7Y17 - chains B and D of the 5 polymer chains in the assembly; structure by X-ray diffraction, 3.39 A resolution.

== Chain B ==
Protein: Polynucleotide 5'-hydroxyl-kinase GRC3
Organism: Cyberlindnera jadinii
UniProtKB: A0A0H5C3P3 (A0A0H5C3P3_CYBJN); residue numbers follow UniProt; this construct covers 1-610
Chain sequence (610 residues; row label = number of the first residue in the row):
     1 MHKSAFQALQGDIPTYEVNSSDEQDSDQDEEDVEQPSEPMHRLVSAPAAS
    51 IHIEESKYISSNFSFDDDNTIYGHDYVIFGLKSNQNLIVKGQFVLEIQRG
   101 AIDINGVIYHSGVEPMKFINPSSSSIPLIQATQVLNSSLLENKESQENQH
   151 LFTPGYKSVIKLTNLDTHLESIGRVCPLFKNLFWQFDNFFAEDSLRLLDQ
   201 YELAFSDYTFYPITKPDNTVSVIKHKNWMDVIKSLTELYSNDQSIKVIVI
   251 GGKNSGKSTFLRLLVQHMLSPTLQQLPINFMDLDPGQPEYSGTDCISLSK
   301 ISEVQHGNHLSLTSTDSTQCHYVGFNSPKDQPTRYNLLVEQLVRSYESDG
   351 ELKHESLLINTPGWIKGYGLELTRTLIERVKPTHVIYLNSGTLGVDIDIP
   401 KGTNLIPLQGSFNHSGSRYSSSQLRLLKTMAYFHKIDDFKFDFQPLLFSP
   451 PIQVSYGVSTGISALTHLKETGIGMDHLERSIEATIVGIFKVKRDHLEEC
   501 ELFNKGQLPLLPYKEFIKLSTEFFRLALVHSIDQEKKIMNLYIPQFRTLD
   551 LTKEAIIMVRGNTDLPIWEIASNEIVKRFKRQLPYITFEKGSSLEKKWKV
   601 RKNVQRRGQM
Unresolved in the structure: 1-59, 133, 144-150, 188-202, 352, 392-393, 412-416, 501, 590, 599-610
Disulfides: C295-C320

== Chain D ==
Protein: LAS1 protein
Organism: Cyberlindnera jadinii
UniProtKB: A0A0H5CBH3 (A0A0H5CBH3_CYBJN); residue numbers follow UniProt; this construct covers 1-421
Chain sequence (421 residues; each row starts with the number of its first residue):
     1 MNSHPRLTPWKSSDEVVYLKGLFFPADREQISRDELYRQYEEAISLVEMY
    51 SSRTRVSHILQSTAHLFSALMMLESFEGGLDDTVRLTASMTIIRFVNGLL
   101 DPNQQSQFAIPLHLLAKKIDLPSLFVEFRHSATHDALPSLEMCKTCVDRA
   151 IDWVWDHYWDGVLSIVEPQVETDDLEESLIKELKDLFKQYRRIRRQNITK
   201 LYKFGDSTPEGKEYWTCIAGIKDHADMANFYNVMIERIVSNKLKWEHLRA
   251 LFEPMMNHFIHLKGWDFPLGLIDSMLSKNYEYSKFRGIDDTERAYLNDQE
   301 FKCAQKWIRWLAIEQIDRYDDVLVSKMIDTLGKTNHELNVELLEKLQSRF
   351 SADPVIKDKIQAKLTLIQRLSTDTKTKRMNNLEDIMSDLESLKKRAKVTP
   401 TLHIKSFESHPNWTPKPFGVI
Unresolved in the structure: 1-4, 78, 104-111, 163-175, 198-210, 279-302, 335-337, 368-397
Reported in the primary citation:
  - catalytic residues: R129, H130, H134

== How chain B and chain D interact ==
Residue-residue contacts (97; chain B residue first):
  L447(B) with W413(D); F418(D), hydrophobic
  F448(B) with P415(D), hydrophobic
  S449(B) with W413(D)
  P450(B) with S409(D); H410(D)
  P451(B) with E408(D); S409(D); H410(D), hydrogen bond (backbone-backbone); W413(D)
  I452(B) with F407(D), hydrophobic; E408(D)
  Q453(B) with S406(D), hydrogen bond (backbone-backbone); F407(D), hydrogen bond (backbone-backbone); E408(D), hydrogen bond (backbone-backbone); S409(D); H410(D), hydrogen bond (side chain-backbone)
  V454(B) with K405(D); S406(D), hydrogen bond (backbone-backbone); F407(D), hydrophobic
  S455(B) with I404(D); K405(D), hydrogen bond (side chain-backbone); S406(D)
  G461(B) with F407(D)
  I462(B) with F407(D), hydrophobic
  E470(B) with E48(D)
  G472(B) with S45(D); E48(D)
  I473(B) with S45(D); E48(D), hydrogen bond (backbone-side chain); M49(D), hydrophobic
  G474(B) with S45(D), hydrogen bond (backbone-side chain)
  H477(B) with S45(D); L46(D); M49(D)
  R480(B) with E15(D), salt bridge; M49(D); Y50(D); R53(D), hydrogen bond (backbone-side chain)
  S481(B) with M49(D); S52(D); R53(D)
  E483(B) with K11(D); R53(D)
  T485(B) with R53(D)
  L528(B) with F418(D), hydrophobic
  V529(B) with F418(D)
  H530(B) with K416(D), hydrogen bond (side chain-backbone); P417(D); F418(D), hydrogen bond (side chain-backbone); G419(D)
  S531(B) with I421(D)
  K536(B) with H403(D)
  I538(B) with I404(D); K405(D)
  R560(B) with R53(D)
  I567(B) with P5(D)
  I570(B) with F418(D), hydrophobic
  A571(B) with P5(D), hydrophobic
  L583(B) with K11(D); S13(D)
  P584(B) with K11(D); S12(D), hydrogen bond (backbone-backbone); P417(D); F418(D)
  Y585(B) with L7(D); T8(D), hydrogen bond (backbone-side chain); P9(D), hydrogen bond (side chain-backbone); W10(D); K11(D), hydrogen bond (backbone-backbone); R53(D), hydrogen bond
  I586(B) with P5(D); R6(D); L7(D), hydrophobic; T8(D), hydrogen bond (backbone-side chain)
  T587(B) with P5(D); R6(D), hydrogen bond (backbone-backbone); T8(D)
  S592(B) with Y158(D); V162(D)
  S593(B) with H157(D); Y158(D), hydrogen bond (backbone-backbone)
  L594(B) with I59(D); Y158(D)
  E595(B) with S57(D); I59(D); Y158(D)
  K596(B) with S57(D); H58(D)
  K597(B) with R55(D); S57(D); H58(D)
  W598(B) with H58(D); R94(D); N97(D); G98(D); D101(D)
Interface residues without a listed pair, chain B (48 interface residues in all): N540, Y542, F546, T548, E569, E589
Interface residues without a listed pair, chain D (45 interface residues in all): E42, V56

== Summary ==
48 residues of chain B face 45 of chain D across their interface; the contacts include 20 hydrogen bonds and 1
salt bridge. Polar pairs include R480(B)-E15(D), Q453(B)-H410(D) and S455(B)-K405(D). The paper reports
catalytic residues R129(D), H130(D) and H134(D).
Chain B is Polynucleotide 5'-hydroxyl-kinase GRC3 and chain D is LAS1 protein, both from Cyberlindnera
jadinii; the structure, Crystal structure of ribosomal ITS2 pre-rRNA processing complex from Cyberlindnera
jadinii, was determined by X-ray diffraction together with 8J5Y, 8J60, 7Y16 and 7Y18 from the same study.
